2HWE - chains 2 and 3 of the 4 polymer chains in the assembly; structure by X-ray diffraction, 3.80 A resolution.

# Chain 2
Molecule: Human rhinovirus 1A coat protein (subunit VP2)
Organism: Human rhinovirus 1A
UniProtKB: P23008 (POLG_HRV1A); residues 1-263 here correspond to UniProt positions 45-307 (UniProt number = residue number + 44)
Amino-acid sequence (263 residues; row label = number of the first residue in the row):
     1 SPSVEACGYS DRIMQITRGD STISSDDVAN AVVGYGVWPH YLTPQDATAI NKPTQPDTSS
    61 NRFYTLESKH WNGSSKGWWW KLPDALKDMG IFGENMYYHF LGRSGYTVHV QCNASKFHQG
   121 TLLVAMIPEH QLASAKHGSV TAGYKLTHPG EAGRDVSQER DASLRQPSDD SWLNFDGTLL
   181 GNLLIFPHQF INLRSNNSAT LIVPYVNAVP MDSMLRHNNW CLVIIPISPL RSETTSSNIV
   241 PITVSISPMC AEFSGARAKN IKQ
Unresolved in the structure: 1-10

# Chain 3
Molecule: Human rhinovirus 1A coat protein (subunit VP3)
Organism: Human rhinovirus 1A
UniProtKB: P23008 (POLG_HRV1A); residues 1-238 here correspond to UniProt positions 308-545 (UniProt number = residue number + 307)
Amino-acid sequence (238 residues; row label = number of the first residue in the row):
     1 GLPVYITPGS GQFMTTDDMQ SPCALPWYHP TKEISIPGEV KNLIEMCQVD TLIPVNNVGN
    61 NVGNVSMYTV QLGNQTGMAQ KVFSIKVDIT STPLATTLIG EIASYYTHWT GSLRFSFMFC
   121 GTANTTLKLL LAYTPPGIDE PTTRKDAMLG THVVWDVGLQ STISLVVPWV SASHFRLTAD
   181 NKYSMAGYIT CWYQTNLVVP PSTPQTADML CFVSACKDFC LRMARDTDLH IQSGPIEQ

# How chain 2 and chain 3 interact
Residue-residue contacts (63; chain 2 residue first):
  Tyr35(2) with Pro37(3); Gly38(3)
  Val37(2) with Pro37(3), hydrophobic
  Gln45(2) with Lys32(3), hydrogen bond (backbone-side chain)
  Asp46(2) with Lys32(3), salt bridge; Ile34(3); Ser35(3), hydrogen bond (side chain-backbone)
  Lys116(2) with Thr122(3); Ala123(3); Asn124(3), hydrogen bond (backbone-side chain)
  Phe117(2) with Thr122(3); Asn124(3); Pro201(3); Ser202(3); Thr203(3)
  His118(2) with Thr122(3)
  Gln119(2) with Cys120(3); Gly121(3); Thr122(3), hydrogen bond; Thr206(3), hydrogen bond (side chain-backbone); Ala207(3)
  Thr121(2) with Cys120(3)
  Ser139(2) with Gln238(3)
  Trp172(2) with Gly63(3), hydrogen bond (side chain-backbone); Asn64(3)
  Leu179(2) with Tyr68(3); Thr96(3)
  Leu180(2) with Tyr68(3), hydrogen bond (backbone-side chain)
  Gly181(2) with Thr51(3); Leu52(3), hydrogen bond (backbone-backbone)
  Asn182(2) with Thr51(3); Thr96(3), hydrogen bond (side chain-backbone); Thr97(3); Leu98(3), hydrogen bond (side chain-backbone)
  Leu184(2) with Val49(3); Asp50(3); Leu52(3), hydrophobic; Phe212(3), hydrophobic
  Ile185(2) with Leu98(3), hydrophobic
  Phe190(2) with Met118(3), hydrophobic
  Asn192(2) with Met118(3); Phe119(3); Cys120(3)
  Arg194(2) with Phe119(3); Thr122(3), hydrogen bond (side chain-backbone); Ala123(3); Gly158(3), hydrogen bond (side chain-backbone)
  Pro204(2) with Pro37(3), hydrophobic
  Tyr205(2) with Pro37(3)
  Val206(2) with Pro37(3), hydrophobic
  Asn207(2) with Ile34(3)
  Ala208(2) with Ile34(3)
  Val209(2) with Ile34(3)
  Pro210(2) with Ile34(3)
  Ile227(2) with Thr69(3); Leu210(3), hydrophobic
  Ser228(2) with Cys120(3); Asp208(3), hydrogen bond
  Arg231(2) with Pro204(3); Thr206(3)
  Glu233(2) with Ser202(3); Thr203(3); Pro204(3)
Interface residues without a listed pair, chain 2 (34 interface residues in all): Gly120, Ser171, Ser232
Interface residues without a listed pair, chain 3 (44 interface residues in all): Ile36, Met46, Val65, Met67, Thr125, Val157, Leu159, Gln160, Ser161, Pro200

# Summary
34 residues of chain 2 and 44 residues of chain 3 are in contact, with 13 hydrogen bonds and 1 salt bridge.
Polar contacts include Asp46(2)-Lys32(3), Gln45(2)-Lys32(3) and Asp46(2)-Ser35(3).
Chain 2 is Human rhinovirus 1A coat protein (subunit VP2) and chain 3 is Human rhinovirus 1A coat protein
(subunit VP3), both from Human rhinovirus 1A; the structure, A comparison of the anti-rhinoviral drug binding
pocket in HRV14 and HRV1A, was determined by X-ray diffraction together with 2HWB, 2HWC, 2HWD and 2HWF from
the same study.
